PDB entry 7OEL | X-ray diffraction, 1.86 A resolution | chains A and B

== Chain A ==
Name: N6-adenosine-methyltransferase catalytic subunit
Organism: Homo sapiens
Notes: EC 2.1.1.348
Reference sequence: Q86U44 (MTA70_HUMAN); residues 354-580 here = UniProt positions 354-580
Sequence (246 residues; row label = number of the first residue in the row):
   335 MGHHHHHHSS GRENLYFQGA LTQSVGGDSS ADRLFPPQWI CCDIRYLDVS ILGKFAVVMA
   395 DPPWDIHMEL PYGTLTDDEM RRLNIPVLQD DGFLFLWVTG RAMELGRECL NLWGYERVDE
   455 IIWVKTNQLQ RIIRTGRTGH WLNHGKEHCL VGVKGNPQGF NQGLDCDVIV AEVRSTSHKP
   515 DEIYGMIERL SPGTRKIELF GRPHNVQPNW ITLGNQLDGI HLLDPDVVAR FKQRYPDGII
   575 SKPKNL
Not modelled in the structure: 335-367, 401-406, 468-472, 577-580
Differences from the reference sequence: initiating methionine (335); expression tag (336-353)
Ligand contacts: VA8 (N-[[(3R)-1-[6-(3H-benzimidazol-4-ylmethylamino)pyrimidin-4-yl]-3-oxidanyl-piperidin-3-yl]methyl]-4-[(4,4-dimethylpiperidin-1-yl)methyl]benzamide): Cys376, Asp377, Ile378, Arg379, Asp395, Pro396, Pro397, Gly407, Thr408, Leu409, Trp431, Trp457, Glu481, Ser511, His512, Lys513, Phe534, Gly535, Arg536, Gly548, Asn549, Gln550
UniProt features mapped onto this chain:
  - region: Pro396 to Thr410 (Gate loop 1), Glu450 to Glu454 (Interaction with METTL14), Gln462 to Gly479 (Interphase loop), Gln464 to Lys480 (Interaction with METTL14), Arg465 to His478 (Positively charged region required for RNA-binding), Val507 to Asp515 (Gate loop 2)
  - binding site (S-adenosyl-L-methionine): Asp377, Ile378, Asp395, Lys513, Arg536 to Asn539, Asn549, Gln550
  - site (Interaction with METTL14): Glu438, Arg441
  - natural variant: Tyr406 (Y406C: Found in patients with large intestine cancer; uncertain significance)
  - mutagenesis: Asp377 (D377A: Abolishes methyltransferase activity), Asp395 to Trp398 (Loss of function. Abolishes ability to regulate primary miRNA processing. Does not affect ability to promote mRNA translation. Abolishes formation of m6A at DNA damage sites), Asp395 (D395A: Abolishes methyltransferase activity), Tyr406 (Y406A: Strong reduction in methyltransferase activity), Gln462 to Gly479 (Impaired RNA-binding and methyltransferase activities), Trp475 (W475A: Decreased methyltransferase activity), Asn477 (N477A: Decreased methyltransferase activity), Glu532 (E532A: Abolishes methyltransferase activity), Arg536 (R536A: Slight reduction in methyltransferase activity), His538 (H538A: Slight reduction in methyltransferase activity), Asn539 (N539A: Abolishes methyltransferase activity), Asn549 (N549A: Slight reduction in methyltransferase activity. Strong reduction in methyltransferase activity; when associated with A-550), 1 further mutagenesis entry in UniProt

== Chain B ==
Name: N6-adenosine-methyltransferase non-catalytic subunit
Organism: Homo sapiens
Reference sequence: Q9HCE5 (MET14_HUMAN); numbering as in UniProt (aligned over 107-395)
Sequence (290 residues; each row starts with the number of its first residue):
   106 MLKGTQSLNP HNDYCQHFVD TGHRPQNFIR DVGLADRFEE YPKLRELIRL KDELIAKSNT
   166 PPMYLQADIE AFDIRELTPK FDVILLEPPL EEYYRETGIT ANEKCWTWDD IMKLEIDEIA
   226 APRSFIFLWC GSGEGLDLGR VCLRKWGYRR CEDICWIKTN KNNPGKTKTL DPKAVFQRTK
   286 EHCLMGIKGT VKRSTDGDFI HANVDIDLII TEEPEIGNIE KPVEIFHIIE HFCLGRRRLH
   346 LFGRDSTIRP GWLTVGPTLT NSNYNAETYA SYFSAPNSYL TGCTEEIERL
Not modelled in the structure: 106-116, 138-149, 203-208, 297-308, 394-395
Differences from the reference sequence: initiating methionine (106)
Disulfide bonds: Cys338-Cys388
UniProt features mapped onto this chain:
  - region: Arg135, Asp136 (Interaction with METTL3), Ser237, Gly238 (Interaction with METTL3), Arg245 to Arg254 (Positively charged region required for RNA-binding), Arg255 to Asp258 (Interaction with METTL3), Lys278 to His287 (Interaction with METTL3), Lys297, Arg298 (Positively charged region required for RNA-binding), Asn308 to Asp312 (Interaction with METTL3)
  - site (Interaction with METTL3): Tyr146, Asp242, Arg245, Arg298
  - mutagenesis: Asp173 (D173A: Little or no effect on S-adenosyl-L-methionine-binding or methyltransferase activity; when associated with A-192), Glu192 (E192A: Little or no effect on methyltransferase activity. Little or no effect on S-adenosyl-L-methionine-binding or methyltransferase activity; when associated with A-173), Tyr198 (Y198A: Does not affect methyltransferase activity of the heterodimer complex formed with METTL3), Arg245 (R245E: Reduced RNA-binding. Reduced RNA-binding; when associated with E-255), Arg254 to Arg255 (Strongly reduced methyltransferase activity of the heterodimer complex formed with METTL3), Arg255 (R255E: Reduced RNA-binding; when associated with E-245), Lys297 to Arg298 (Reduced RNA-binding), Arg298 (R298P: Strongly decreased methyltransferase activity of the heterodimer complex formed with METTL3, probably due to reduced RNA-binding), Asp312 (D312A: Decreased methyltransferase activity of the heterodimer complex formed with METTL3), Cys338 (C338A: Does not affect methyltransferase activity of the heterodimer complex formed with METTL3), Pro362 to Thr363 (Little or no effect on methyltransferase activity of the heterodimer complex formed with METTL3)

== How chain A and chain B interact ==
Residue-residue contacts (102):
  Phe427(A) with Val280(B), hydrophobic
  Phe429(A) with Phe281(B), hydrophobic
  Gly434(A) with Arg255(B), hydrogen bond (backbone-side chain)
  Met437(A) with Arg245(B); Arg255(B); Asp258(B)
  Glu438(A) with Arg245(B), salt bridge; Arg249(B); Arg255(B), salt bridge
  Arg441(A) with Leu241(B); Asp242(B), salt bridge; Arg245(B)
  Glu450(A) with Lys278(B), salt bridge
  Arg451(A) with Gly238(B), hydrogen bond (side chain-backbone); Leu241(B); Asp242(B), salt bridge
  Val452(A) with Lys278(B); Val280(B), hydrophobic; Arg283(B), hydrogen bond (backbone-side chain)
  Asp453(A) with Ala279(B); Val280(B), hydrogen bond (side chain-backbone); Phe281(B), hydrogen bond (side chain-backbone); Arg283(B), salt bridge
  Glu454(A) with Leu241(B); Lys285(B), hydrogen bond (backbone-side chain)
  Ile455(A) with Phe281(B), hydrophobic
  Ile456(A) with Cys260(B), hydrophobic; Ile262(B), hydrophobic; Lys285(B)
  Val458(A) with Leu313(B), hydrophobic
  Leu463(A) with Arg135(B)
  Gln464(A) with Tyr119(B), hydrogen bond; Phe133(B); Ile134(B); Arg135(B), hydrogen bond (backbone-backbone)
  Ile466(A) with Ile134(B), hydrophobic; Ile315(B), hydrophobic
  Gly473(A) with Glu257(B)
  His474(A) with Glu257(B)
  Trp475(A) with Phe230(B), hydrophobic; Cys256(B); Glu257(B), hydrogen bond (backbone-side chain); Met290(B), hydrophobic; Ile292(B), hydrophobic; Phe337(B); Leu339(B), hydrophobic
  Leu476(A) with Glu257(B), hydrogen bond (backbone-side chain); Ile259(B), hydrophobic; Asp310(B); Ile311(B); Ile333(B), hydrophobic; Phe337(B), hydrophobic
  Asn477(A) with Asp310(B), hydrogen bond (backbone-backbone); Ile311(B); Asp312(B), hydrogen bond (backbone-backbone)
  His478(A) with Glu257(B), salt bridge; Asp312(B)
  Gly479(A) with Asp312(B), hydrogen bond (backbone-side chain); Leu313(B)
  Lys480(A) with Asp258(B), hydrogen bond (side chain-backbone); Cys260(B); Asp312(B), salt bridge; Leu313(B)
  His482(A) with Asp258(B)
  Val485(A) with Val280(B), hydrophobic
  Gln496(A) with Ala279(B), hydrogen bond (side chain-backbone); Val280(B)
  Gly497(A) with Val280(B), hydrogen bond (backbone-backbone); Gln282(B), hydrogen bond (backbone-side chain)
  Leu498(A) with Phe123(B); Val124(B)
  Asp499(A) with Cys120(B); Phe123(B); Val124(B); Phe281(B); Gln282(B), hydrogen bond (backbone-backbone)
  Cys500(A) with Phe123(B); Pro130(B); Phe281(B); Gln282(B); Thr284(B)
  Asp501(A) with Gln282(B), hydrogen bond (backbone-backbone); Arg283(B); Thr284(B), hydrogen bond; Lys285(B), salt bridge
  Val502(A) with Pro130(B); Gln131(B); Ile262(B), hydrophobic; Thr284(B)
  Val504(A) with Tyr119(B); Pro130(B); Gln131(B); Ile134(B), hydrophobic
  Glu516(A) with Asn117(B); Asp118(B); Cys120(B)
  Met520(A) with Cys120(B), hydrophobic; Phe281(B), hydrophobic
  Arg523(A) with Cys120(B); Gln121(B); Val124(B)
  Leu524(A) with Val280(B), hydrophobic
Other interface residues (no listed pair), chain A (42 interface residues in all): Arg435, Arg465, Ile503
Other interface residues (no listed pair), chain B (47 interface residues in all): Glu239, Pro277, His287, Val296

== Overview ==
Chain A and chain B form an interface of 42 and 47 residues respectively; the contacts include 20 hydrogen
bonds and 9 salt bridges. Among the polar pairs are Glu438(A)-Arg245(B), Glu438(A)-Arg255(B) and
Arg441(A)-Asp242(B). Ligands of chain A: compound VA8.
Chain A is N6-adenosine-methyltransferase catalytic subunit and chain B is N6-adenosine-methyltransferase
non-catalytic subunit, both from Homo sapiens; the structure, Crystal structure of the human METTL3-METTL14
complex with compound UOZ097, was determined by X-ray diffraction together with 7NHG, 7NHI, 7NHJ, 7NHV, 7NI7,
7NI8 and 11 further entries from the same study.
